7TR8 - chains I and P of the 17 polymer chains in the assembly; structure by electron microscopy, 3.60 A resolution.

== Chain I ==
Name: Cas7a
Organism: Pyrococcus furiosus DSM 3638
UniProtKB: Q8U333 (Q8U333_PYRFU); residues 1-336 here = UniProt positions 1-336
Chain sequence (336 residues; each row starts with the number of its first residue):
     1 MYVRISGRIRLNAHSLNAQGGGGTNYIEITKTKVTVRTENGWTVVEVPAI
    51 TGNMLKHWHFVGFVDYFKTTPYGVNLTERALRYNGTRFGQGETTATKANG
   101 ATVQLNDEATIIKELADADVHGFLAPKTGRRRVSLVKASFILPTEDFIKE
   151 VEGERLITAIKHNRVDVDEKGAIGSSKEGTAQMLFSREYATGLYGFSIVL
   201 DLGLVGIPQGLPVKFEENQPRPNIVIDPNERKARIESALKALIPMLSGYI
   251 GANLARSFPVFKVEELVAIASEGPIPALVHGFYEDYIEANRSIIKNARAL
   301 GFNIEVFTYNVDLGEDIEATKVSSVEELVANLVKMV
Disordered / not traced: 336

== Chain P ==
Name: Cas5a
Organism: Pyrococcus furiosus DSM 3638
UniProtKB: A0A5C0XNV9 (A0A5C0XNV9_PYRFU); aligned to UniProt positions 1-256 over residues 1-256 (the alignment contains insertions or deletions, so no single offset holds)
Chain sequence (256 residues; row label = number of the first residue in the row):
     1 MDILLVCLRFPFFSVAKRSYQVRTSFLLPPPSALKGALAKGLILLKPEKY
    51 ASSSLDEAALKAIKEIESKLVDIKAVSVAPLSPLIRNAFLLKRLRNLESG
   101 SNAEKSDAMRREYTFTRELLVAYIFKNLTQEEKNLYLKAAMLIDVIGDTE
   151 SLATPVWASFVKPEDKKAPLAFSAPYTEIYSLLSSKIQAKGKIRMYIEKM
   201 RVSPEYSKTKGPQEEIFYLPIEERRYKRIVYYARIYPPEVEKALTVDGEV
   251 LGIWIP
Disordered / not traced: 183-193, 208-212

== Chain I / chain P interface ==
Pairs across the interface (74):
  Arg-4(I) / Asp-144(P)  salt bridge
  Gln-19(I) / Leu-90(P)
  Gln-19(I) / Arg-110(P)
  Lys-31(I) / Ala-88(P)
  Thr-32(I) / Asn-87(P)
  Thr-32(I) / Phe-89(P)
  Lys-33(I) / Ile-85(P)
  Lys-33(I) / Asn-87(P)  hydrogen bond (backbone-side chain)
  Val-34(I) / Phe-115(P)  hydrophobic
  Thr-35(I) / Ile-85(P)
  Thr-35(I) / Phe-115(P)
  Trp-42(I) / Pro-83(P)  hydrophobic
  Trp-42(I) / Arg-117(P)
  Trp-42(I) / Ile-229(P)
  Trp-42(I) / Tyr-231(P)
  Thr-43(I) / Ile-229(P)
  Val-44(I) / Ile-229(P)
  Ala-49(I) / Phe-89(P)
  Thr-51(I) / Phe-89(P)
  Gly-52(I) / Glu-150(P)
  Asn-53(I) / Leu-91(P)
  Asn-53(I) / Arg-93(P)
  Asn-53(I) / Glu-150(P)  hydrogen bond (backbone-side chain)
  Lys-56(I) / Thr-149(P)
  Arg-79(I) / Glu-104(P)  salt bridge
  Arg-82(I) / Glu-104(P)  salt bridge
  Asn-84(I) / Glu-104(P)  hydrogen bond
  Thr-86(I) / Leu-94(P)
  Thr-86(I) / Glu-104(P)
  Phe-88(I) / Asn-96(P)  hydrogen bond (backbone-side chain)
  Phe-88(I) / Ala-103(P)
  Gly-89(I) / Asn-96(P)
  Gln-90(I) / Asn-96(P)
  Gln-90(I) / Leu-97(P)
  Gln-90(I) / Glu-98(P)  hydrogen bond (side chain-backbone)
  Pro-126(I) / Leu-97(P)  hydrophobic
  Arg-130(I) / Ser-54(P)
  Arg-131(I) / Leu-55(P)
  Arg-131(I) / Asp-56(P)
  Lys-137(I) / Thr-149(P)
  Lys-137(I) / Leu-152(P)
  Ala-138(I) / Thr-149(P)
  Ala-138(I) / Glu-150(P)
  Ala-138(I) / Leu-152(P)
  Ser-139(I) / Glu-150(P)
  Ser-139(I) / Leu-152(P)
  Phe-140(I) / Phe-12(P)  hydrophobic
  Phe-140(I) / Phe-89(P)  hydrophobic
  Phe-140(I) / Tyr-113(P)  hydrophobic
  Leu-142(I) / Phe-12(P)  hydrophobic
  Leu-142(I) / Phe-115(P)  hydrophobic
  Glu-145(I) / Arg-117(P)  salt bridge
  Val-199(I) / Leu-152(P)  hydrophobic
  Gln-209(I) / Leu-55(P)
  Gly-210(I) / Ser-52(P)
  Pro-212(I) / Pro-47(P)  hydrophobic
  Pro-274(I) / Leu-44(P)
  Pro-276(I) / Leu-142(P)  hydrophobic
  Pro-276(I) / Asp-144(P)
  Ala-277(I) / Asp-144(P)  hydrogen bond (backbone-side chain)
  Ala-277(I) / Ala-153(P)
  Ala-277(I) / Thr-154(P)  hydrogen bond (backbone-side chain)
  Ala-277(I) / Pro-155(P)
  Leu-278(I) / Thr-154(P)  hydrogen bond (backbone-side chain)
  Val-279(I) / Thr-154(P)
  His-280(I) / Pro-11(P)
  Phe-282(I) / Phe-115(P)  hydrophobic
  Tyr-283(I) / Arg-9(P)  hydrogen bond (side chain-backbone)
  Tyr-283(I) / Phe-10(P)  hydrogen bond (side chain-backbone)
  Tyr-283(I) / Pro-11(P)
  Tyr-283(I) / Thr-116(P)
  Tyr-283(I) / Arg-117(P)  hydrogen bond (side chain-backbone)
  Asp-285(I) / Arg-9(P)  salt bridge
  Leu-300(I) / Met-141(P)  hydrophobic
Other interface residues (no listed pair), chain I (53 interface residues in all): Thr-30, Glu-92, Glu-108, Val-136, Ser-197, Ile-275, Ile-293, Asn-296
Other interface residues (no listed pair), chain P (49 interface residues in all): Ala-51, Ser-53, Ser-82, Ser-99, Gly-100, Lys-138, Val-145, Val-156, Tyr-226

== In short ==
53 residues of chain I face 49 of chain P across their interface; the contacts include 11 hydrogen bonds and 5
salt bridges. Among the polar pairs are Arg-4(I)/Asp-144(P), Arg-79(I)/Glu-104(P) and Arg-82(I)/Glu-104(P).
Chain I is Cas7a and chain P is Cas5a, both from Pyrococcus furiosus DSM 3638; the structure, Cascade complex
from type I-A CRISPR-Cas system, was determined by electron microscopy (same publication as 7TR6, 7TR9 and
7TRA).
